Entry 7C9K (X-ray diffraction, 2.75 A resolution); this record covers chain A.

Chain A:
Protein: D-histidine 2-aminobutanoyltransferase
Source organism: Staphylococcus aureus subsp. aureus Mu50
Notes: EC 2.5.1.152
UniProtKB: A0A0H3JXA8 (NASLD_STAAM); residue numbers follow UniProt; this construct covers 6-272
Chain sequence (280 residues; each row starts with the number of its first residue; numbers below 1 keep their minus sign (Met-7 is residue -7)):
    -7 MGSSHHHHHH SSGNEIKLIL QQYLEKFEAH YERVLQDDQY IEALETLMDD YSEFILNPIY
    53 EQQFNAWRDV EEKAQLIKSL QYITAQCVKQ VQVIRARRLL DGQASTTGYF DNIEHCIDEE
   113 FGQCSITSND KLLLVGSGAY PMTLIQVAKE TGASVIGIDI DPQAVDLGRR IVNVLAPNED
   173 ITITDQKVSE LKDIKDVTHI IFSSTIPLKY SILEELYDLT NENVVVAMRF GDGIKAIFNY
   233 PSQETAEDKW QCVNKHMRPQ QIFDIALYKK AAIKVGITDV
Disordered / not traced: -7 to 6, 32-34, 93-117, 263-272
Sequence notes: initiating methionine (-7); expression tag (-6 to 5); conflict Gln84 (Glu in A0A0H3JXA8)
Ion coordination: Ca2+: Asn121, Asp122
Small-molecule neighbours: S-adenosylmethionine (SAM): Val80, Lys81, Gln84, Val127, Gly128, Ser129, Gly130, Ile150, Asp151, Ile152, Asp153, Ala156, Ser195, Ser196, Thr197, Ile198, Ile204, Arg221

In short:
Bound to chain A: S-adenosylmethionine. The Ca2+ site is built by Asn121 and Asp122.
Chain A is D-histidine 2-aminobutanoyltransferase (Staphylococcus aureus subsp. aureus Mu50); the structure,
Crystal Structure of E84Q mutant of CntL in complex with SAM, was determined by X-ray diffraction, deposited
together with 7C7M and 7C9M.
